9GS9 - chains 1 and A of the 13 polymer chains in the assembly; structure by electron microscopy, 2.60 A resolution.

# Chain 1
Molecule: crRNA
Sequence (60 nucleotides; each row starts with the number of its first residue):
     1 CUGAAAAUACAGUGGGGCCACUAGGGACAGGAUUGGUGACGUGACCUGCC
    51 GUAUAGGCAG

# Chain A
Name: Cas8
Chain sequence (695 residues; each row starts with the number of its first residue):
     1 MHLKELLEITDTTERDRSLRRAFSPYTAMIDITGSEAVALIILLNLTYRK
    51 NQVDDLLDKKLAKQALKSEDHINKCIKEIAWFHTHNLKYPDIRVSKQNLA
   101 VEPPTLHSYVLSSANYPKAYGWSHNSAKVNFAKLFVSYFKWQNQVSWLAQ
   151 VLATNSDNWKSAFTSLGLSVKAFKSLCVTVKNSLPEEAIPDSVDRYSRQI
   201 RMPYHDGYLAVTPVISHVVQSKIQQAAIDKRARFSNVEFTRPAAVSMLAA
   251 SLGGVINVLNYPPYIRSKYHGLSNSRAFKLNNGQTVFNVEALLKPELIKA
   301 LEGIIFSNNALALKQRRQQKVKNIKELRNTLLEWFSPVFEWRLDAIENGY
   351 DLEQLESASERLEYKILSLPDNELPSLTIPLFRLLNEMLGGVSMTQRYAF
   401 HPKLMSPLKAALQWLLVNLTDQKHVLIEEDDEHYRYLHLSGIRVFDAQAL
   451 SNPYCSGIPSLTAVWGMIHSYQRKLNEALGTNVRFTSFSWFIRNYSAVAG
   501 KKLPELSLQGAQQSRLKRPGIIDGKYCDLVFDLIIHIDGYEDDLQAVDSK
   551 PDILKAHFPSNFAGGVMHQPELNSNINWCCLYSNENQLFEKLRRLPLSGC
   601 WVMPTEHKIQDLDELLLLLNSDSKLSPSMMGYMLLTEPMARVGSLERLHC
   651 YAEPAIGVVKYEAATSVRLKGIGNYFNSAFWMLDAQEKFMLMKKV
Unresolved in the structure: 272
What the authors report for this chain:
  - binding site for Nt-DNA: Ala243

# Interface between chain 1 and chain A
Pairs across the interface (44; chain 1 residue first):
  C1(1) - Arg201(A)  sugar contact
  C1(1) - Tyr208(A)  base contact
  C1(1) - Trp465(A)  sugar contact
  C1(1) - Gly466(A)  sugar contact
  C1(1) - His469(A)  sugar contact
  C1(1) - Ser470(A)  sugar contact
  C1(1) - Arg473(A)  base contact
  C1(1) - Glu646(A)  hydrogen bond to the base
  U2(1) - Ile200(A)  phosphate contact
  U2(1) - Arg201(A)  salt bridge to the phosphate
  U2(1) - Thr462(A)  sugar contact
  U2(1) - Ala463(A)  base contact
  U2(1) - Gly466(A)  sugar contact
  U2(1) - Met467(A)  base contact
  U2(1) - Pro559(A)  base contact
  U2(1) - Asn561(A)  base contact
  U2(1) - Phe562(A)  base contact
  G3(1) - Tyr89(A)  hydrogen bond to the base
  G3(1) - Pro90(A)  base contact
  G3(1) - Ile200(A)  sugar contact
  G3(1) - Pro213(A)  hydrogen bond to the base
  G3(1) - Val214(A)  base contact
  G3(1) - Ile215(A)  hydrogen bond to the base
  G3(1) - Gln448(A)  hydrogen bond to the sugar
  G3(1) - Pro453(A)  base contact
  G3(1) - Ser460(A)  phosphate contact
  G3(1) - Thr462(A)  phosphate contact
  G3(1) - Ala463(A)  phosphate contact
  G3(1) - Tyr632(A)  hydrogen bond to the phosphate
  G3(1) - Pro654(A)  base contact
  A4(1) - Ser197(A)  base contact
  A4(1) - Arg198(A)  salt bridge to the phosphate
  A4(1) - Gln199(A)  hydrogen bond to the base
  A4(1) - Ile200(A)  sugar contact
  A4(1) - Gln448(A)  hydrogen bond to the phosphate
  A4(1) - Leu645(A)  base contact
  A5(1) - Arg198(A)  hydrogen bond to the base
  A5(1) - Asn561(A)  hydrogen bond to the phosphate
  A6(1) - Glu505(A)  hydrogen bond to the sugar
  A6(1) - Asn561(A)  phosphate contact
  A7(1) - Leu503(A)  hydrogen bond to the sugar
  A7(1) - Pro504(A)  base contact
  A7(1) - Glu505(A)  hydrogen bond to the base
  A9(1) - Leu503(A)  sugar contact
Interface residues without a listed pair, chain 1 (9 interface residues in all): U8
Interface residues without a listed pair, chain A (37 interface residues in all): Arg195, Ser451, Asn452, Ala563, Gly564

# Overview
The interface between chain 1 and chain A involves 9 residues on one side and 37 on the other; the contacts
include 13 hydrogen bonds and 2 salt bridges. Polar pairs include C1(1)-Glu646(A), G3(1)-Tyr89(A) and
G3(1)-Pro213(A). The paper reports a binding site for Nt-DNA at Ala243(A).
Chain 1 is crRNA and chain A is Cas8; the structure, Tn7016 PseCAST QCascade, was determined by electron
microscopy.
